2QJI - chains A and M of the 10 polymer chains in the assembly; structure by X-ray diffraction, 2.80 A resolution.

[Chain A (and M)]
Protein: Putative aldolase MJ0400
From: Methanocaldococcus jannaschii
Notes: EC 4.2.1.-; chain M of this document is another copy of the same molecule, construct and numbering; everything in this record applies to it too
UniProt: Q57843 (Y400_METJA); residues 1-273 here = UniProt positions 1-273
Amino-acid sequence (273 residues; each row starts with the number of its first residue):
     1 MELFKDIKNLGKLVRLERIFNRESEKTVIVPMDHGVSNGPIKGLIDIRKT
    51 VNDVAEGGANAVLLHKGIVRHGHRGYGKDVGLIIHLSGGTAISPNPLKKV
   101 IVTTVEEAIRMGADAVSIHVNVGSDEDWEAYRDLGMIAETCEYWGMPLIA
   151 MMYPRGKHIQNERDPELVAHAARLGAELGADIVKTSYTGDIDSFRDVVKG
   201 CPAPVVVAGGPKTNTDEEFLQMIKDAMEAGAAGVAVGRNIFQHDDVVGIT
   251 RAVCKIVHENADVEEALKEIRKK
Unresolved in the structure: 1, 273
Glycans and other covalent adducts: 1,3-dihydroxyacetonephosphate (13P) linked to Lys-184
Ligand contacts: 1,3-dihydroxyacetonephosphate (13P): Pro-31, Asp-33, His-34, Met-151, Tyr-153, Ala-208, Gly-209, Gly-210, Ala-235, Val-236, Gly-237, Arg-238

[Interface between chain A and chain M]
Residue-residue contacts - 5 pairs, chain A then chain M:
  Lys-8(A) / Lys-8(M)
  Lys-8(A) / Asn-9(M)
  Lys-8(A) / Leu-13(M)
  Leu-13(A) / Lys-8(M)
  Tyr-143(A) / Tyr-143(M)  hydrophobic
Other interface residues (no listed pair), chain A (5 interface residues in all): Ile-7, Asn-9
Other interface residues (no listed pair), chain M (5 interface residues in all): Leu-10

[Overview]
The chain A/chain M interface involves 5 residues from each chain. 1,3-dihydroxyacetonephosphate is covalently
linked to Lys-184(A).
Chain A and chain M are both Putative aldolase MJ0400 (Methanocaldococcus jannaschii); the structure, M.
jannaschii ADH synthase complexed with dihydroxyacetone phosphate and glycerol, was determined by X-ray
diffraction (same publication as 2QJH).
